1Q1J - chains L and I of the 6 polymer chains in the assembly; structure by X-ray diffraction, 2.50 A resolution.

Chain L:
Name: Fab 447-52D, light chain
Source organism: Homo sapiens
Notes: antibody fragment or engineered binder
Sequence (215 residues; row label = number of the first residue in the row; note: 4 numbers in that range are skipped by the numbering (no residue carries them; nothing is unmodelled there); a row labelled like 27A-27B holds insertion residues (27A, then the next letters in order)):
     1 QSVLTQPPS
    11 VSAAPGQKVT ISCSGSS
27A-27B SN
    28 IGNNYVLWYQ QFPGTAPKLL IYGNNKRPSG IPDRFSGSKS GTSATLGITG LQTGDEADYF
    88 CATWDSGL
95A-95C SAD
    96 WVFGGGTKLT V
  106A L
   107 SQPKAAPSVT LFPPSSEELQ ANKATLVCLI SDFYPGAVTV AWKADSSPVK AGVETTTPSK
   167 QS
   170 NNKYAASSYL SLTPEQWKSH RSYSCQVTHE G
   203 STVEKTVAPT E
Disulfide bonds: Cys-23/Cys-88, Cys-134/Cys-194

Chain I:
Name: Fab 447-52D, heavy chain
Source organism: Homo sapiens
Notes: antibody fragment or engineered binder
Sequence (231 residues; row label = number of the first residue in the row; note: 14 numbers in that range are skipped by the numbering (no residue carries them; nothing is unmodelled there); a row labelled like 52A-52C holds insertion residues (52A, then the next letters in order)):
     1 EVQLVESGGG LVKPGGSLRL TCVASGFTFS DVWLNWVRQA PGKGLEWVGR IK
52A-52C SRT
    53 DGGTTDYAAS VKGRFTISRD DSKNTLYLQM
82A-82C NSL
    83 KTEDTAVYSC TTDGFIMI
100A-100L RGVSEDYYYYYM
   101 DVWGKGTTVT VSSASTKGPS VFPLAPCSRS
   133 TSGGTAALGC LVKDYFPEPV TV
   156 SW
   162 NSGALTSG
   171 VHTFPAVLQS
   182 SGLYSLSSVV TVPSSSLGT
   203 Q
   205 TYTCNVNHKP SNTKVDKRV
   226 EL
Disulfide bonds: Cys-22/Cys-92, Cys-142/Cys-208

Chain L / chain I interface:
Pairs across the interface (9; chain L residue first):
  Ser-122(L) / Ser-115(I)  hydrogen bond
  Glu-123(L) / Thr-116(I)
  Glu-123(L) / Lys-117(I)
  Glu-123(L) / Gly-118(I)  hydrogen bond (side chain-backbone)
  Gln-126(L) / Ala-114(I)
  Gln-126(L) / Ser-115(I)  hydrogen bond (side chain-backbone)
  Gln-126(L) / Thr-116(I)
  Gln-126(L) / Lys-117(I)
  Gln-126(L) / Leu-184(I)
Also at the interface, not in a pair above, chain L (4 interface residues in all): Ala-127

Summary:
4 residues of chain L and 6 residues of chain I are in contact; the contacts include 3 hydrogen bonds. Polar
contacts include Ser-122(L)/Ser-115(I), Glu-123(L)/Gly-118(I) and Gln-126(L)/Ser-115(I).
Here chain L is Fab 447-52D, light chain and chain I is Fab 447-52D, heavy chain, both from Homo sapiens.
Entry 1Q1J (Crystal Structure Analysis of anti-HIV-1 Fab 447-52D in complex with V3 peptide) was determined by
X-ray diffraction.
